Entry 7EGP (electron microscopy, 6.90 A resolution (low resolution: residue-level contacts below are approximate; hydrogen-bond / salt-bridge calls are withheld)); this record covers chains Q and X of the 21 polymer chains in the assembly.

[Chain Q]
Name: Histone H2A
Source organism: Xenopus laevis
UniProtKB: Q6AZJ8 (Q6AZJ8_XENLA); residues 1-129 here correspond to UniProt positions 2-130 (UniProt number = residue number + 1)
Amino-acid sequence (129 residues; each row starts with the number of its first residue):
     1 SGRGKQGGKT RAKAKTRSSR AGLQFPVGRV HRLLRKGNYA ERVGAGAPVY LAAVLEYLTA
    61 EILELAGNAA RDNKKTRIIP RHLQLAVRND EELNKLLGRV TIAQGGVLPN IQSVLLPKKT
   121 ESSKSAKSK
Disordered / not traced: 1-11, 119-129

[Chain X]
Molecule: 235-nt DNA strand
Sequence (235 nucleotides; each row starts with the number of its first residue; numbers below 1 keep their minus sign (DT-58 is residue -58)):
   -58 TAAAACCTCT ACAAATGTGG TATGGCTGAT TATGATCCTC TAGTACTTCT CGACAAGCTT
     2 CAGGATGTAT ATATCTGACA CGTGCCTGGA GACTAGGGAG TAATCCCCTT GGCGGTTAAA
    62 ACGCGGGGGA CAGCGCGTAC GTGCGTTTAA GCGGTGCTAG AGCTGTCTAC GACCAATTGA
   122 GCGGCCTCGG CACCGGGATT CTCCAGGGCG GCCGCGTATA GGGTCCATCA CATAA
Disordered / not traced: -58 to -20, 147-176

[Chain Q / chain X interface]
Contacting residue pairs (26):
  Ala12(Q) with DA117(X); DT118(X); DT119(X)
  Lys13(Q) with DT119(X)
  Ala14(Q) with DT119(X); DG120(X); DA121(X)
  Thr16(Q) with DG122(X)
  Pro26(Q) with DG122(X)
  Arg29(Q) with DG122(X); DC123(X)
  Arg35(Q) with DA113(X)
  Glu41(Q) with DA113(X)
  Arg42(Q) with DC111(X); DG112(X); DA113(X)
  Val43(Q) with DG112(X); DA113(X)
  Gly44(Q) with DG112(X)
  Lys74(Q) with DC132(X)
  Lys75(Q) with DC132(X); DA133(X)
  Thr76(Q) with DG131(X); DC132(X)
  Arg77(Q) with DG131(X); DC132(X)
Interface residues without a listed pair, chain Q (16 interface residues in all): Ala45

[Summary]
Chain Q and chain X form an interface of 16 and 13 residues respectively.
Here chain Q is Histone H2A (Xenopus laevis) and chain X is a 235-nt DNA strand. Entry 7EGP (The structure of
SWI/SNF-nucleosome complex) was determined by electron microscopy together with 7EG6 and 7EGM from the same
study.
